3QZ7 - chains A and T of the 3 polymer chains in the assembly; structure by X-ray diffraction, 2.00 A resolution.

Chain A:
Molecule: DNA polymerase IV
From: Sulfolobus solfataricus
Notes: EC 2.7.7.7
UniProt: Q97W02 (DPO42_SULSO); residue numbers follow UniProt; this construct covers 1-352
Amino-acid sequence (360 residues; numbered 1 to 360; the number before each row is that of its first residue):
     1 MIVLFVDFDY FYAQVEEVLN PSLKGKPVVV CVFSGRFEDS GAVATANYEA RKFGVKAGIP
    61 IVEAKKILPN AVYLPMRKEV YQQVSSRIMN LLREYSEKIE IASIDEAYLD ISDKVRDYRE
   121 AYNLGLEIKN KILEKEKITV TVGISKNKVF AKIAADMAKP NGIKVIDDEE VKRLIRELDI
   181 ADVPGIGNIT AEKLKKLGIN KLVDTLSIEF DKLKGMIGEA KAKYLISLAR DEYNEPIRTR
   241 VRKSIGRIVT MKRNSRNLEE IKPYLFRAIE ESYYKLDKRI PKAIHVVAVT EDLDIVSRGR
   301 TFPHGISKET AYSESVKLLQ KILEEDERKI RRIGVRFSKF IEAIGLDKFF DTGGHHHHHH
Not modelled in the structure: 342-360
Differences from the reference sequence: expression tag (353-360)
Bound ions: Ca2+ site 1: Asp7, Phe8, Asp105 (together with 2'-deoxycytidine-5'-triphosphate); Ca2+ site 2: Asp7, Asp105, Glu106 (together with 2'-deoxycytidine-5'-triphosphate); Ca2+ site 3 near Ala181 (its only coordinating residue here)
Residues lining bound ligands: 2'-deoxycytidine-5'-triphosphate (DCP): Asp7, Phe8, Asp9, Tyr10, Phe11, Tyr12, Ala44, Thr45, Tyr48, Arg51, Ala57, Gly58, Asp105, Lys159
UniProt features mapped onto this chain:
  - active site: Glu106
  - binding site (Mg(2+)): Asp7, Asp105
  - site: Tyr12 (Substrate discrimination)
  - mutagenesis: Asp105 to Glu106 (Loss of function), Glu342 to Thr352 (Almost complete loss of interaction with PCNA)
From the paper describing this entry:
  - binding site for the 19-nt DNA strand (chain T): Gln82
  - catalytic residues: Asp105 (citing earlier work)

Chain T:
Molecule: 19-nt DNA strand
Sequence (19 nucleotides; each row starts with the number of its first residue):
     1 TTACGCCTCG ATCAGTGCC
Not modelled in the structure: 1-4

Chain A / chain T interface:
Residue-residue contacts (30; chain A residue first):
  Val32(A) with DG5(T), sugar contact; DC6(T), sugar contact
  Gly41(A) with DG5(T), sugar contact
  Ala42(A) with DG5(T), base contact
  Ala44(A) with DG5(T), base contact
  Gly58(A) with DG5(T), base contact
  Lys78(A) with DC7(T), sugar contact
  Gln82(A) with DT8(T), base contact
  Ser86(A) with DT8(T), base contact
  Gly218(A) with DC13(T), phosphate contact
  Glu219(A) with DC13(T), hydrogen bond to the phosphate
  Ala220(A) with DT12(T), phosphate contact; DC13(T), hydrogen bond to the phosphate
  Arg242(A) with DT8(T), hydrogen bond to the sugar; DG10(T), phosphate contact
  Lys243(A) with DG10(T), hydrogen bond to the phosphate; DA11(T), salt bridge to the phosphate
  Ser244(A) with DT8(T), sugar contact; DG10(T), hydrogen bond to the phosphate
  Ile245(A) with DT8(T), phosphate contact
  Gly246(A) with DT8(T), hydrogen bond to the phosphate
  Arg247(A) with DC6(T), hydrogen bond to the phosphate; DC7(T), salt bridge to the phosphate
  Ile248(A) with DC6(T), phosphate contact; DC7(T), hydrogen bond to the phosphate
  Thr250(A) with DC6(T), hydrogen bond to the phosphate
  Lys275(A) with DC7(T), salt bridge to the phosphate; DT8(T), salt bridge to the phosphate
  Arg332(A) with DG5(T), sugar contact; DC6(T), salt bridge to the phosphate
Other interface residues (no listed pair), chain A (30 interface residues in all): Ser34, Val43, Met76, Ser103, Ile104, Lys221, Val241, Val249, Arg331
Other interface residues (no listed pair), chain T (9 interface residues in all): DC9

Overview:
30 residues of chain A and 9 residues of chain T are in contact, with 9 hydrogen bonds and 5 salt bridges.
Among the polar pairs are Arg242(A)-DT8(T), Glu219(A)-DC13(T) and Ala220(A)-DC13(T). Ligands of chain A:
2'-deoxycytidine-5'-triphosphate. The paper reports the catalytic residue Asp105(A); a binding site for the
19-nt DNA strand (chain T) at Gln82(A).
Here chain A is DNA polymerase IV (Sulfolobus solfataricus) and chain T is a 19-nt DNA strand. Entry 3QZ7 (T-3
ternary complex of Dpo4) was determined by X-ray diffraction (same publication as 3QZ8).
